Entry 5XF4 (X-ray diffraction, 2.87 A resolution); this record covers chains A and J of the 10 polymer chains in the assembly.

# Chain A
Molecule: Histone H3.1
Organism: Homo sapiens
UniProt: P68431 (H31_HUMAN); residues 0-135 here correspond to UniProt positions 1-136 (UniProt number = residue number + 1)
Sequence (136 residues; row label = number of the first residue in the row; numbering starts at 0):
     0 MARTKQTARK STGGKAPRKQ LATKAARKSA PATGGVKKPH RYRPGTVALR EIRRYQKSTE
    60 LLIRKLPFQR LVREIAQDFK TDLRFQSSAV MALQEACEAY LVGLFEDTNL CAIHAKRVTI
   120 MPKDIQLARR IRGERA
Disordered / not traced: 0-37
UniProt features mapped onto this chain:
  - modified residue: Arg2 (Asymmetric dimethylarginine), Thr3 (Phosphothreonine), Lys4 (Allysine), Gln5 (5-glutamyl dopamine), Thr6 (Phosphothreonine), Arg8 (Citrulline), Lys9 (N6,N6,N6-trimethyllysine), Ser10 (ADP-ribosylserine), Thr11 (Phosphothreonine), Lys14 (N6-(2-hydroxyisobutyryl)lysine), Arg17 (Asymmetric dimethylarginine), Lys18 (N6-(2-hydroxyisobutyryl)lysine), Lys23 (N6-(2-hydroxyisobutyryl)lysine), Arg26 (Citrulline), Lys27 (N6,N6,N6-trimethyllysine), Ser28 (ADP-ribosylserine), Lys36 (N6,N6,N6-trimethyllysine), Lys37 (N6-methyllysine), Tyr41 (Phosphotyrosine), Lys56 (N6,N6,N6-trimethyllysine) and 8 more in UniProt
  - lipidation: Lys18 (N6-decanoyllysine)

# Chain J
Molecule: 145-nt DNA strand
Sequence (145 nucleotides; numbered -72 to 72; the number before each row is that of its first residue; numbers below 1 keep their minus sign (DA-72 is residue -72)):
   -72 ATCAATATCC ACCTGCAGAT ACTACCAAAA GTGTATTTGG AAACTGCTCC ATCAAAAGGC
   -12 ATGTTCAGCT GATTCAGCTG AACATGCCTT TTGATGGAGC AGTTTCCAAA TACACTTTTG
    48 GTAGTATCTG CAGGTGGATA TTGAT

# Interface between chain A and chain J
Contacting residue pairs (28; chain A residue first):
  His39(A) with DA-68(J), phosphate contact; DT-67(J), sugar contact
  Arg40(A) with DA9(J), hydrogen bond to the base; DC10(J), sugar contact
  Tyr41(A) with DT-67(J), phosphate contact; DA-66(J), sugar contact; DA9(J), sugar contact; DC10(J), hydrogen bond to the phosphate
  Arg42(A) with DA9(J), phosphate contact
  Pro43(A) with DA8(J), phosphate contact; DA9(J), sugar contact
  Gly44(A) with DA8(J), hydrogen bond to the phosphate; DA9(J), hydrogen bond to the phosphate
  Thr45(A) with DA9(J), hydrogen bond to the phosphate
  Val46(A) with DA9(J), hydrogen bond to the phosphate; DC10(J), phosphate contact
  Ala47(A) with DA9(J), hydrogen bond to the phosphate
  Arg49(A) with DA-66(J), hydrogen bond to the phosphate; DT-65(J), salt bridge to the phosphate
  Arg63(A) with DT17(J), hydrogen bond to the phosphate; DT18(J), salt bridge to the phosphate
  Lys64(A) with DT18(J), hydrogen bond to the phosphate
  Leu65(A) with DT17(J), phosphate contact; DT18(J), hydrogen bond to the phosphate
  Pro66(A) with DT17(J), phosphate contact
  Arg69(A) with DT17(J), salt bridge to the phosphate
  Arg83(A) with DA25(J), sugar contact; DG26(J), sugar contact
Also at the interface, not in a pair above, chain A (20 interface residues in all): Lys56, Asp81, Lys115, Thr118
Also at the interface, not in a pair above, chain J (14 interface residues in all): DC-64, DG-2, DG7

# In short
20 residues of chain A and 14 residues of chain J are in contact; the contacts include 11 hydrogen bonds and 3
salt bridges. Polar pairs include Arg40(A)-DA9(J), Tyr41(A)-DC10(J) and Gly44(A)-DA8(J).
Here chain A is Histone H3.1 (Homo sapiens) and chain J is a 145-nt DNA strand. Entry 5XF4 (Nucleosome core
particle with an adduct of a binuclear RAPTA (Ru-arene-phosphaadamantane) compound having a
1,2-diphenylethylenediamine linker ...) was determined by X-ray diffraction together with 5XF3, 5XF5 and 5XF6
from the same study.
